PDB entry 6ZY3 | electron microscopy, 3.30 A resolution | chains F and E of the 12 polymer chains in the assembly

Chain F:
Name: Toluene tolerance protein Ttg2A
Organism: Escherichia coli 909945-2
UniProtKB: V0AC37 (V0AC37_ECOLX); residue numbers follow UniProt; this construct covers 1-269
Sequence (269 residues; numbered 1 to 269; the number before each row is that of its first residue):
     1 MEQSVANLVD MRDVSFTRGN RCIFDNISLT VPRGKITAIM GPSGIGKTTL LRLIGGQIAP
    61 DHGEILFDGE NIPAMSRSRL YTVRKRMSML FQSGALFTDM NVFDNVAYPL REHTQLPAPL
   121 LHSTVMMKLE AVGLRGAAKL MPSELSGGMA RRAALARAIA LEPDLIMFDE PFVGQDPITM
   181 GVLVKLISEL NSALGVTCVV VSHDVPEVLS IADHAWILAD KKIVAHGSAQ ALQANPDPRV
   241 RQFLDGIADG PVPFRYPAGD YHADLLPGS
Disordered / not traced: 1-6, 268-269
From the paper describing this entry:
  - mutagenesis - E170A, H203A: decreased catalytic activity on ATPase
  - mutagenesis - Y256D, H262D: unchanged catalytic activity (ATPase and transport activity)
  - mutagenesis - Y256D, H262D: unchanged growth in response to chlorpromazine
  - mutagenesis - E144A, S146A, R151A: decreased catalytic activity (ATPase activities)
  - mutagenesis - S146A, R151A: abolished growth in response to chlorpromazine

Chain E:
Name: Uncharacterized protein
Organism: Escherichia coli 2.3916
UniProtKB: I2X585 (I2X585_ECOLX); residue numbers follow UniProt; this construct covers 1-260
Sequence (260 residues; row label = number of the first residue in the row):
     1 MLLNALASLG HKGIKTLRTF GRAGLMLFNA LVGKPEFRKH APLLVRQLYN VGVLSMLIIV
    61 VSGVFIGMVL GLQGYLVLTT YSAETSLGML VALSLLRELG PVVAALLFAG RAGSALTAEI
   121 GLMRATEQLS SMEMMAVDPL RRVISPRFWA GVISLPLLTV IFVAVGIWGG SLVGVSWKGI
   181 DSGFFWSAMQ NAVDWRMDLV NCLIKSVVFA ITVTWISLFN GYDAIPTSAG ISRATTRTVV
   241 HSSLAVLGLD FVLTALMFGN
Disordered / not traced: 259-260
From the paper describing this entry:
  - binding site for the ligand PEE: Leu-70, Val-77, Tyr-81, Met-89, Leu-93, Glu-98, Leu-99
  - mutagenesis - E98R: decreased growth in response to chlorpromazine

How chain F and chain E interact:
Pairs across the interface (31):
  Arg-52(F) / Glu-127(E)  salt bridge
  Gly-55(F) / Met-134(E)
  Gln-57(F) / Ser-130(E)  hydrogen bond
  Gln-57(F) / Glu-133(E)
  Gln-57(F) / Met-134(E)
  Arg-77(F) / Asp-138(E)  salt bridge
  Tyr-81(F) / Asp-138(E)  hydrogen bond
  Arg-84(F) / Glu-133(E)  hydrogen bond (side chain-backbone)
  Arg-84(F) / Met-134(E)
  Arg-84(F) / Met-135(E)
  Met-89(F) / Met-134(E)  hydrophobic
  Phe-91(F) / Glu-127(E)
  Phe-91(F) / Ser-130(E)
  Phe-91(F) / Ser-131(E)
  Ser-93(F) / Thr-126(E)
  Gly-94(F) / Thr-126(E)
  Ala-95(F) / Thr-126(E)
  Ala-95(F) / Glu-127(E)
  Leu-96(F) / Gln-128(E)  hydrogen bond (backbone-side chain)
  Phe-97(F) / Gln-128(E)
  Phe-97(F) / Met-132(E)  hydrophobic
  Tyr-108(F) / Met-132(E)
  Tyr-108(F) / Arg-142(E)  hydrogen bond
  Pro-109(F) / Met-135(E)  hydrophobic
  Glu-112(F) / Ala-136(E)
  Glu-112(F) / Arg-142(E)  salt bridge
  His-113(F) / Met-135(E)
  His-113(F) / Ala-136(E)
  Arg-157(F) / Ser-131(E)  hydrogen bond
  Arg-157(F) / Met-135(E)
  Met-167(F) / Met-134(E)  hydrophobic
Other interface residues (no listed pair), chain F (21 interface residues in all): Met-87, Leu-161
Other interface residues (no listed pair), chain E (14 interface residues in all): Ala-125, Val-137

In short:
Chain F and chain E form an interface of 21 and 14 residues respectively; the contacts include 6 hydrogen
bonds and 3 salt bridges. Polar pairs include Arg-52(F)/Glu-127(E), Arg-77(F)/Asp-138(E) and
Glu-112(F)/Arg-142(E). The paper reports a binding site for the ligand PEE at Leu-70(E), Val-77(E) and
Tyr-81(E) among others; E144A, S146A and R151A of chain F reduce catalytic activity (ATPase activities); 8
substitutions were tested in all.
Here chain F is Toluene tolerance protein Ttg2A (Escherichia coli 909945-2) and chain E is Uncharacterized
protein (Escherichia coli 2.3916). Entry 6ZY3 (Cryo-EM structure of MlaFEDB in complex with phospholipid) was
determined by electron microscopy (same publication as 6ZY2, 6ZY4 and 6ZY9).
